Entry 8ZIZ (electron microscopy, 2.89 A resolution); this record covers chains A and D.

[Chain A]
Protein: Enteropeptidase non-catalytic heavy chain
Source organism: Homo sapiens
UniProt: P98073 (ENTK_HUMAN); residue numbers follow UniProt; this construct covers 509-784
Amino-acid sequence (276 residues; each row starts with the number of its first residue):
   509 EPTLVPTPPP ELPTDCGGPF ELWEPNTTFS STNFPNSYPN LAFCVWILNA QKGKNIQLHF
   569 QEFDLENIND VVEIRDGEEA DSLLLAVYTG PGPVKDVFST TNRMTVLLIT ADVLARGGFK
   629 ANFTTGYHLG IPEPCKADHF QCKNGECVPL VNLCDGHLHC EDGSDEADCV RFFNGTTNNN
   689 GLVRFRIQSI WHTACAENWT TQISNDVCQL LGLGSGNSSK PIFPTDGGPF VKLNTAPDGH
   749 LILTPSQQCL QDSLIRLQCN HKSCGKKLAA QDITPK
Construct notes: engineered mutation Ala619 (Asn in P98073)
UniProt features mapped onto this chain:
  - glycosylation (N-linked (GlcNAc...) asparagine): Asn534, Asn630, Asn682, Asn706, Asn725
Cystine bridges: Cys716-Cys767
Covalent attachments: N-acetylglucosamine (NAG) linked to Asn534, Asn630, Asn682, Asn706, Asn725

[Chain D]
Protein: Enteropeptidase catalytic light chain
Source organism: Homo sapiens
UniProt: P98073 (ENTK_HUMAN); residues 785-1019 here = UniProt positions 785-1019
Amino-acid sequence (235 residues; numbered 785 to 1019; the number before each row is that of its first residue):
   785 IVGGSNAKEG AWPWVVGLYY GGRLLCGASL VSSDWLVSAA ACVYGRNLEP SKWTAILGLH
   845 MKSNLTSPQT VPRLIDEIVI NPHYNRRRKD NAIAMMHLEF KVNYTDYIQP ICLPEENQVF
   905 PPGRNCSIAG WGTVVYQGTT ANILQEADVP LLSNERCQQQ MPEYNITENM ICAGYEEGGI
   965 DSCQGDAGGP LMCQENNRWF LAGVTSFGYK CALPNRPGVY ARVSRFTEWI QSFLH
Construct notes: engineered mutation Ala825 (His in P98073), Ala876 (Asp in P98073), Ala971 (Ser in P98073)
UniProt features mapped onto this chain:
  - glycosylation (N-linked (GlcNAc...) asparagine): Asn848, Asn887, Asn909, Asn949
Cystine bridges: Cys810-Cys826, Cys910-Cys977, Cys941-Cys956
Covalent attachments: N-acetylglucosamine (NAG) linked to Asn848, Asn887, Asn909, Asn949, Asn980

[How chain A and chain D interact]
Pairs across the interface - 41 pairs, chain A then chain D:
  Phe551(A) - Arg871(D)
  Ile576(A) - Gly829(D)
  Ile576(A) - Arg830(D)
  Val579(A) - Tyr828(D)
  Glu581(A) - Tyr828(D)  hydrogen bond
  Glu581(A) - Arg871(D)  salt bridge
  Arg583(A) - Tyr868(D)  hydrogen bond (side chain-backbone)
  Arg583(A) - Asn869(D)  hydrogen bond (side chain-backbone)
  Asp589(A) - His867(D)  salt bridge
  Ser590(A) - Pro866(D)
  Leu591(A) - Pro866(D)
  Leu592(A) - Ile864(D)  hydrophobic
  Leu592(A) - Asn865(D)
  Leu592(A) - Pro866(D)  hydrogen bond (backbone-backbone)
  Leu592(A) - Tyr868(D)
  Val595(A) - Leu832(D)
  Thr597(A) - Gly829(D)
  Thr597(A) - Leu832(D)
  Leu615(A) - Arg871(D)
  Ile617(A) - Arg871(D)
  His769(A) - Arg982(D)  hydrogen bond
  Cys772(A) - Gln893(D)
  Cys772(A) - Pro894(D)
  Cys772(A) - Ile895(D)  hydrogen bond (side chain-backbone)
  Cys772(A) - Cys896(D)  disulfide
  Gly773(A) - Trp798(D)
  Gly773(A) - Pro894(D)  hydrogen bond (backbone-backbone)
  Gly773(A) - Cys896(D)  hydrogen bond (backbone-side chain)
  Gly773(A) - Trp983(D)
  Lys775(A) - Ala795(D)
  Lys775(A) - Trp796(D)
  Lys775(A) - Trp798(D)
  Lys775(A) - Trp983(D)
  Leu776(A) - Asp890(D)
  Ala777(A) - Gly794(D)
  Ala777(A) - Asp890(D)
  Ala778(A) - Asp890(D)
  Gln779(A) - Glu793(D)  hydrogen bond (side chain-backbone)
  Gln779(A) - Gly794(D)  hydrogen bond (side chain-backbone)
  Gln779(A) - Ala795(D)
  Asp780(A) - Lys792(D)  salt bridge
Interface residues without a listed pair, chain A (25 interface residues in all): Tyr596, Glu674, Lys774
Interface residues without a listed pair, chain D (26 interface residues in all): Asn981, His1019
Cross-chain cystine bridges: Cys772(A)-Cys896(D)

[In short]
25 residues of chain A face 26 of chain D across their interface; the contacts include 1 disulfide bond, 10
hydrogen bonds and 3 salt bridges. Among the polar pairs are Glu581(A)-Arg871(D), Asp589(A)-His867(D) and
Asp780(A)-Lys792(D).
Chain A is Enteropeptidase non-catalytic heavy chain and chain D is Enteropeptidase catalytic light chain,
both from Homo sapiens; the structure, enteropeptidase with N619A, was determined by electron microscopy.
